6B5H - chains A and C of the 4 polymer chains in the assembly; structure by X-ray diffraction, 2.30 A resolution.

== Chain A (and C) ==
Protein: Retinal dehydrogenase 2
From: Homo sapiens
Notes: EC 1.2.1.36; chain C of this document is another copy of the same molecule, construct and numbering; everything in this record applies to it too
UniProtKB: O94788 (AL1A2_HUMAN); numbering as in UniProt (aligned over 26-518)
Chain sequence (493 residues; numbered 26 to 518; the number before each row is that of its first residue):
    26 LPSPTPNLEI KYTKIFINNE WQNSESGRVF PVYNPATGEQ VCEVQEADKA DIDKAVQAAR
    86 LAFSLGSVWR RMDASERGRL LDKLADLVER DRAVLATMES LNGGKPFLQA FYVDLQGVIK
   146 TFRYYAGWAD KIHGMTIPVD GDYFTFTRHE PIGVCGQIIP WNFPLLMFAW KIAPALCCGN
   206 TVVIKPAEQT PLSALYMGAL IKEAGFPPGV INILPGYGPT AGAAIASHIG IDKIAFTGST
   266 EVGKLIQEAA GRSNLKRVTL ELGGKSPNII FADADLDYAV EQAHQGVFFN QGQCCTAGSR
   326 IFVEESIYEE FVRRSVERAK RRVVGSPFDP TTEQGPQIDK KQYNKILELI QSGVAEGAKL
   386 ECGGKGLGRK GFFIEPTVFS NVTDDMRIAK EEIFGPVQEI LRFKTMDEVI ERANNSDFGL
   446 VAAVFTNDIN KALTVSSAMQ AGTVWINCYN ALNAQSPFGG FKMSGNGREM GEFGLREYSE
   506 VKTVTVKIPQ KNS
Disordered / not traced: 26
Ligand contacts:
  - CU4 (1-(4-cyanophenyl)-N-(3-fluorophenyl)-3-[4-(methylsulfonyl)phenyl]-1H-pyrazole-4-carboxamide): V138, Q141, G142, K145, T146, N187, F188, L191, W195, Q310, F314, C319, C320, T321, N475, L477, N478, A479, F483, M495
  - NAD (nicotinamide-adenine-dinucleotide): I183, I184, P185, W186, N187, K210, P211, A212, E213, Y242, G243, P244, G247, A248, F261, T262, G263, S264, V267, L270, I271, E286, L287, G288, C320, K366, E417, F419, L445, F483
Curated features (UniProtKB/Swiss-Prot):
  - active site: E286 (Proton acceptor), C320 (Nucleophile)
  - binding site (NAD(+)): I184 to W186, K210 to E213, S264 to E266, K366 to K370, E417
  - site: N187 (Transition state stabilizer)
  - modified residue: Y168 (Phosphotyrosine), S351 (Phosphoserine)
  - natural variant: Q182 (Q182K: In DIH4), R347 (R347H: In DIH4), A383 (A383T: In DIH4; uncertain significance), S461 (S461Y: In DIH4)
Reported in the primary citation:
  - binding site for CU4: N187, F188, F314, C320, T321
  - specificity-determining residues: V138, G142, T321, L477 (proposed by the authors, not directly observed)

== How chain A and chain C interact ==
Pairs across the interface (65; chain A residue first):
  L90(A) - N517(C)
  G91(A) - Q515(C)
  G91(A) - N517(C)  hydrogen bond (backbone-side chain)
  R95(A) - N517(C)
  R95(A) - S518(C)  hydrogen bond (side chain-backbone)
  R96(A) - Q515(C)
  R96(A) - N517(C)
  D98(A) - D165(C)
  D98(A) - G166(C)  hydrogen bond (side chain-backbone)
  D98(A) - K516(C)  salt bridge
  A99(A) - P163(C)
  S100(A) - D165(C)  hydrogen bond
  R102(A) - S518(C)  hydrogen bond (side chain-backbone)
  D155(A) - P163(C)
  I157(A) - P163(C)
  H158(A) - M160(C)
  H158(A) - T161(C)
  H158(A) - I162(C)
  H158(A) - P163(C)
  G159(A) - M160(C)
  G159(A) - T161(C)  hydrogen bond (backbone-backbone)
  M160(A) - H158(C)
  M160(A) - G159(C)
  M160(A) - M160(C)  hydrophobic
  M160(A) - T161(C)
  T161(A) - H158(C)
  T161(A) - G159(C)  hydrogen bond (backbone-backbone)
  T161(A) - M160(C)
  T161(A) - F171(C)
  T161(A) - T172(C)  hydrogen bond (side chain-backbone)
  I162(A) - H158(C)
  P163(A) - D155(C)
  P163(A) - I157(C)
  P163(A) - H158(C)
  D165(A) - D98(C)
  D165(A) - S100(C)  hydrogen bond
  G166(A) - D98(C)  hydrogen bond (backbone-side chain)
  F169(A) - F171(C)  hydrophobic
  F171(A) - T161(C)
  F171(A) - F169(C)  hydrophobic
  T172(A) - T161(C)  hydrogen bond (backbone-side chain)
  R173(A) - S518(C)
  E175(A) - S518(C)
  P176(A) - S518(C)
  T451(A) - I454(C)
  N452(A) - N452(C)
  N452(A) - D453(C)
  N452(A) - I454(C)  hydrogen bond (backbone-backbone)
  D453(A) - N452(C)
  I454(A) - N452(C)  hydrogen bond (backbone-backbone)
  I454(A) - I454(C)  hydrophobic
  N455(A) - N452(C)  hydrogen bond
  A457(A) - I454(C)  hydrophobic
  I471(A) - I454(C)  hydrophobic
  Q515(A) - G91(C)
  Q515(A) - R96(C)  hydrogen bond
  K516(A) - D98(C)  salt bridge
  N517(A) - L90(C)
  N517(A) - G91(C)  hydrogen bond (side chain-backbone)
  N517(A) - R95(C)
  N517(A) - R173(C)
  S518(A) - R95(C)  hydrogen bond (backbone-backbone)
  S518(A) - M97(C)  hydrogen bond (side chain-backbone)
  S518(A) - R102(C)
  S518(A) - P176(C)
Interface residues without a listed pair, chain A (41 interface residues in all): W94, A154, V164, D167, G204, N472
Interface residues without a listed pair, chain C (37 interface residues in all): A99, K156, V164, T451, A457, I471, N472

== Overview ==
The interface between chain A and chain C involves 41 residues on one side and 37 on the other, with 18
hydrogen bonds and 2 salt bridges. Polar contacts include D98(A)-K516(C), G91(A)-N517(C) and R95(A)-S518(C).
From the paper: a binding site for CU4 at N187(A), F188(A) and F314(A) among others; specificity determinants
V138(A), G142(A) and T321(A) among others.
Both chains are Retinal dehydrogenase 2 (Homo sapiens). Entry 6B5H (ALDH1A2 liganded with NAD and
1-(4-cyanophenyl)-N-(3-fluorophenyl)-3-[4-(methylsulfonyl)phenyl]-1H-pyrazole-4-carboxamide (compound CM121))
was determined by X-ray diffraction, deposited together with 6ALJ, 6B5G and 6B5I.
